Entry 6XLN (electron microscopy, 2.80 A resolution); this record covers chains B and C of the 8 polymer chains in the assembly.

# Chain B
Molecule: DNA-directed RNA polymerase subunit alpha
From: Escherichia coli O157:H7
Notes: EC 2.7.7.6
UniProt: P0A7Z6 (RPOA_ECO57); residue numbers follow UniProt; this construct covers 1-329
Chain sequence (329 residues; row label = number of the first residue in the row):
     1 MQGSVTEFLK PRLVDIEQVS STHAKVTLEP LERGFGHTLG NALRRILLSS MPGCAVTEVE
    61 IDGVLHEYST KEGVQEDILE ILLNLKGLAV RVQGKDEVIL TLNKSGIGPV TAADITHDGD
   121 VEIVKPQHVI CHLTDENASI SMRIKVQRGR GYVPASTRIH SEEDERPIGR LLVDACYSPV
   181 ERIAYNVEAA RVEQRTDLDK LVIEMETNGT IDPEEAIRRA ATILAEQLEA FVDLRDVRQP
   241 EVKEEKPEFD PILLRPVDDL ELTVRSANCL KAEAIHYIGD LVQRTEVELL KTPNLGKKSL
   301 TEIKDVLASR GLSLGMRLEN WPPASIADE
Unresolved in the structure: 1-3, 160-168, 235-329

# Chain C
Molecule: DNA-directed RNA polymerase subunit beta
From: Escherichia coli O157:H7
Notes: EC 2.7.7.6
UniProt: B7MIX3 (RPOB_ECO45); residue numbers follow UniProt; this construct covers 1-1342
Chain sequence (1342 residues; numbered 1 to 1342; the number before each row is that of its first residue):
     1 MVYSYTEKKR IRKDFGKRPQ VLDVPYLLSI QLDSFQKFIE QDPEGQYGLE AAFRSVFPIQ
    61 SYSGNSELQY VSYRLGEPVF DVQECQIRGV TYSAPLRVKL RLVIYEREAP EGTVKDIKEQ
   121 EVYMGEIPLM TDNGTFVING TERVIVSQLH RSPGVFFDSD KGKTHSSGKV LYNARIIPYR
   181 GSWLDFEFDP KDNLFVRIDR RRKLPATIIL RALNYTTEQI LDLFFEKVIF EIRDNKLQME
   241 LVPERLRGET ASFDIEANGK VYVEKGRRIT ARHIRQLEKD DVKLIEVPVE YIAGKVVAKD
   301 YIDESTGELI CAANMELSLD LLAKLSQSGH KRIETLFTND LDHGPYISET LRVDPTNDRL
   361 SALVEIYRMM RPGEPPTREA AESLFENLFF SEDRYDLSAV GRMKFNRSLL REEIEGSGIL
   421 SKDDIIDVMK KLIDIRNGKG EVDDIDHLGN RRIRSVGEMA ENQFRVGLVR VERAVKERLS
   481 LGDLDTLMPQ DMINAKPISA AVKEFFGSSQ LSQFMDQNNP LSEITHKRRI SALGPGGLTR
   541 ERAGFEVRDV HPTHYGRVCP IETPEGPNIG LINSLSVYAQ TNEYGFLETP YRKVTDGVVT
   601 DEIHYLSAIE EGNYVIAQAN SNLDEEGHFV EDLVTCRSKG ESSLFSRDQV DYMDVSTQQV
   661 VSVGASLIPF LEHDDANRAL MGANMQRQAV PTLRADKPLV GTGMERAVAV DSGVTAVAKR
   721 GGVVQYVDAS RIVIKVNEDE MYPGEAGIDI YNLTKYTRSN QNTCINQMPC VSLGEPVERG
   781 DVLADGPSTD LGELALGQNM RVAFMPWNGY NFEDSILVSE RVVQEDRFTT IHIQELACVS
   841 RDTKLGPEEI TADIPNVGEA ALSKLDESGI VYIGAEVTGG DILVGKVTPK GETQLTPEEK
   901 LLRAIFGEKA SDVKDSSLRV PNGVSGTVID VQVFTRDGVE KDKRALEIEE MQLKQAKKDL
   961 SEELQILEAG LFSRIRAVLV AGGVEAEKLD KLPRDRWLEL GLTDEEKQNQ LEQLAEQYDE
  1021 LKHEFEKKLE AKRRKITQGD DLAPGVLKIV KVYLAVKRRI QPGDKMAGRH GNKGVISKIN
  1081 PIEDMPYDEN GTPVDIVLNP LGVPSRMNIG QILETHLGMA AKGIGDKINA MLKQQQEVAK
  1141 LREFIQRAYD LGADVRQKVD LSTFSDEEVM RLAENLRKGM PIATPVFDGA KEAEIKELLK
  1201 LGDLPTSGQI RLYDGRTGEQ FERPVTVGYM YMLKLNHLVD DKMHARSTGS YSLVTQQPLG
  1261 GKAQFGGQRF GEMEVWALEA YGAAYTLQEM LTVKSDDVNG RTKMYKNIVD GNHQMEPGMP
  1321 ESFNVLLKEI RSLGINIELE DE
Unresolved in the structure: 1-2, 1342
Swiss-Prot annotation at these positions:
  - modified residue (N6-acetyllysine): Lys1022, Lys1200
Small-molecule neighbours:
  - chapso (1N7), molecule 1: Gln46, Tyr47, Tyr179, Asp396, Ser398, Ala399, Val400, Arg452, Glu458, Glu461, Arg465, Glu583, Tyr584
  - chapso (1N7), molecule 2: Gln725, Tyr726, Arg731, Glu962, Gln965, Ile966, Ala969

# Interface between chain B and chain C
Residue-residue contacts (4; chain B residue first):
  Arg33(B) - Glu820(C)  salt bridge
  Arg33(B) - Pro1081(C)
  His37(B) - Arg1216(C)
  Asn41(B) - Thr1217(C)  hydrogen bond (side chain-backbone)
Other interface residues (no listed pair), chain B (5 interface residues in all): Arg44, Tyr185
Other interface residues (no listed pair), chain C (6 interface residues in all): Glu1083, Glu1219

# Summary
5 residues of chain B face 6 of chain C across their interface, with 1 hydrogen bond and 1 salt bridge. Polar
contacts include Arg33(B)-Glu820(C) and Asn41(B)-Thr1217(C). Bound to chain C: chapso.
Here chain B is DNA-directed RNA polymerase subunit alpha and chain C is DNA-directed RNA polymerase subunit
beta, both from Escherichia coli O157:H7. Entry 6XLN (Cryo-EM structure of E. coli RNAP-DNA elongation complex
2 (RDe2) in EcmrR-dependent transcription) was determined by electron microscopy together with 6XL5, 6XL6,
6XL9, 6XLA, 6XLJ, 6XLK, 6XLL and 6XLM from the same study.
